Entry 9Q90 (electron microscopy, 3.50 A resolution); this record covers chains 1 and 2 of the 14 polymer chains in the assembly.

Chain 1 (and 2):
Molecule: Psp operon transcriptional activator
Organism: Escherichia coli K-12
Notes: chain 2 of this document is another copy of the same molecule, construct and numbering; everything in this record applies to it too
Reference sequence: P37344 (PSPF_ECOLI); residue numbers follow UniProt; this construct covers 1-275
Chain sequence (275 residues; numbered 1 to 275; the number before each row is that of its first residue):
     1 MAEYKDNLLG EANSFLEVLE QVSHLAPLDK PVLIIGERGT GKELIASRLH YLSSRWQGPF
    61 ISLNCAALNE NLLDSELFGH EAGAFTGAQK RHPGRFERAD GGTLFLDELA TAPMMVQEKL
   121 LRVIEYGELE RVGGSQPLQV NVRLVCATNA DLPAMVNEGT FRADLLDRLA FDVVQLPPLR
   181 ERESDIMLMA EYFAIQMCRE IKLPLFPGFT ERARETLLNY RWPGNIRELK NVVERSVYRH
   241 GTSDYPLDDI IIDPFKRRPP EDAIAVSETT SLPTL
Unresolved in the structure: 259-275 (chain 2: 260-275)
Swiss-Prot annotation at these positions:
  - binding site (ATP): Gly36 to Glu43, Ala99 to Glu108
Metal / ion sites: Mg2+: Asp107 (together with ADP)
Small-molecule neighbours: ADP / aluminium fluoride: Asn7, Leu8, Leu9, Phe15, Glu37, Arg38, Gly39, Thr40, Gly41, Lys42, Glu43, Leu44, Asp107, Glu108, Asn149, Asn225, Ile226, Arg227

How chain 1 and chain 2 interact:
Residue-residue contacts - 47 pairs, chain 1 then chain 2:
  Arg38(1) - Ala163(2)
  Glu43(1) - Glu125(2)
  Glu43(1) - Tyr126(2)  hydrogen bond
  Asn64(1) - Glu118(2)
  Asn64(1) - Arg122(2)
  Ala66(1) - Glu118(2)
  Ala66(1) - Lys119(2)  hydrogen bond (backbone-side chain)
  Ala67(1) - Asp74(2)
  Ala67(1) - Lys119(2)
  Asn69(1) - Asp74(2)
  Leu72(1) - Ala84(2)
  Leu72(1) - Val132(2)  hydrophobic
  Glu76(1) - Gly133(2)  hydrogen bond (side chain-backbone)
  Ala84(1) - Ala82(2)
  Ala84(1) - Gly83(2)
  His92(1) - Gly133(2)
  Pro93(1) - Ser135(2)
  Arg95(1) - Glu130(2)  salt bridge
  Arg98(1) - Gly134(2)  hydrogen bond (side chain-backbone)
  Arg98(1) - Ser135(2)
  Phe105(1) - Arg122(2)
  Thr111(1) - Glu118(2)
  Thr111(1) - Arg162(2)
  Met197(1) - Lys30(2)
  Glu200(1) - Leu28(2)
  Glu200(1) - Asp29(2)
  Glu200(1) - Lys30(2)
  Asn225(1) - Asp167(2)
  Arg227(1) - Glu125(2)  salt bridge
  Arg227(1) - Asp167(2)
  Arg227(1) - Arg168(2)
  Glu228(1) - Asp167(2)
  Asn231(1) - Asp167(2)  hydrogen bond (side chain-backbone)
  Glu234(1) - Lys30(2)  salt bridge
  Glu234(1) - Phe171(2)
  Arg235(1) - Phe171(2)  hydrogen bond (side chain-backbone)
  Arg235(1) - Asp172(2)  salt bridge
  Tyr238(1) - His24(2)  hydrogen bond (side chain-backbone)
  Tyr238(1) - Leu25(2)  hydrophobic
  Pro254(1) - Val173(2)
  Phe255(1) - Leu152(2)  hydrophobic
  Phe255(1) - Pro153(2)
  Phe255(1) - Val173(2)  hydrophobic
  Arg257(1) - Gln175(2)
  Arg257(1) - Leu176(2)  hydrogen bond (side chain-backbone)
  Arg257(1) - Pro177(2)
  Arg257(1) - Pro178(2)
Also at the interface, not in a pair above, chain 1 (33 interface residues in all): Ser62, Leu68, Phe85, Asp107, Glu108, Arg239
Also at the interface, not in a pair above, chain 2 (38 interface residues in all): Phe85, Gln89, Leu121, Asp151, Asp164, Ala170

Overview:
33 residues of chain 1 and 38 residues of chain 2 are in contact, with 8 hydrogen bonds and 4 salt bridges.
Polar contacts include Arg95(1)-Glu130(2), Arg227(1)-Glu125(2) and Glu234(1)-Lys30(2). Ligands of chain 1: ADP
/ aluminium fluoride. From UniProt: 18 ATP-binding residues on chain 1.
Both chains are Psp operon transcriptional activator (Escherichia coli K-12). Entry 9Q90 (CryoEM structure of
bacterial transcription intermediate complex mediated by activator PspF) was determined by electron
microscopy.
